Entry 1ELA (X-ray diffraction, 2.00 A resolution); this record covers chain A.

[Chain A]
Name: Elastase
From: Sus scrofa
Notes: EC 3.4.21.36
UniProtKB: P00772 (EL1_PIG); residues 16-255 here correspond to UniProt positions 27-266 (UniProt number = residue number + 11)
Amino-acid sequence (240 residues; each row starts with the number of its first residue):
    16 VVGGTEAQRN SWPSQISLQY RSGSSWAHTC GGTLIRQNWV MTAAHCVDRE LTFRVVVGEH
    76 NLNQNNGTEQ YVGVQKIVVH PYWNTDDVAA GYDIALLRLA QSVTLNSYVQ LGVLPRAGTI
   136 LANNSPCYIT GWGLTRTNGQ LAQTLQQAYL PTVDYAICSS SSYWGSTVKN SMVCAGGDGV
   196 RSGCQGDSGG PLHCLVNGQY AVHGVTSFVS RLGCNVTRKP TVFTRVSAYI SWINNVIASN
Sequence notes: conflict Asn81 (Asp92 in P00772)
Disulfide bonds: Cys45-Cys61, Cys142-Cys209, Cys173-Cys189, Cys199-Cys229
Metal / ion sites: Ca2+: Glu74, Asn76, Gln79, Asn81, Glu84
Residues lining bound ligands: 0Z1 (6-ammonio-N-(trifluoroacetyl)-L-norleucyl-N-[4-(1-methylethyl)phenyl]-L-prolinamide): His60, Thr100, Val103, Ala104, Trp179, Thr182, Gly198, Cys199, Gln200, Gly201, Asp202, Ser203, Thr221, Ser222, Phe223, Val224, Ser225, Arg226

[Summary]
Chain A binds compound 0Z1. Glu74, Asn76, Gln79, Asn81 and Glu84 coordinate Ca2+.
Chain A is Elastase (Sus scrofa); the structure, Analogous inhibitors of elastase do not always bind
analogously, was determined by X-ray diffraction (same publication as 1ELB and 1ELC).
